PDB entry 8DJB | electron microscopy, 3.18 A resolution | chains F and H of the 8 polymer chains in the assembly

[Chain F (and H)]
Protein: Calcium-gated potassium channel MthK
From: Methanothermobacter thermautotrophicus
Notes: chain H of this document is another copy of the same molecule, construct and numbering; everything in this record applies to it too
UniProtKB: O27564 (MTHK_METTH); residues 1-336 here = UniProt positions 1-336
Sequence (336 residues; numbered 1 to 336; the number before each row is that of its first residue):
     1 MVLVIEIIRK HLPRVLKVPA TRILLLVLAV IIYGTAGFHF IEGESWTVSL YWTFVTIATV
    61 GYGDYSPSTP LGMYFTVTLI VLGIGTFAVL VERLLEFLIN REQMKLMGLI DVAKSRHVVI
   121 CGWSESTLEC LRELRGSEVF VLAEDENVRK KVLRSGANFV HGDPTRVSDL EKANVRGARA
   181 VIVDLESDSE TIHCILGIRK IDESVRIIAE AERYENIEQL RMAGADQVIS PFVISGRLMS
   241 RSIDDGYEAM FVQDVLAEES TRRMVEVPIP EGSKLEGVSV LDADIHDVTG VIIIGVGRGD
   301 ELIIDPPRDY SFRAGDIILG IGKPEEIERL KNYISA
Disordered / not traced: 1-114
Sequence notes: engineered mutation L90 (Ala in O27564)
Swiss-Prot annotation at these positions:
  - motif: T59 to D64 (Selectivity filter)
  - binding site (Ca(2+)): D184, E210, E212
  - mutagenesis: M107 (M107I: Elimination of the 26 kDa product and reduced levels of channel expression), D184 (D184N: At high calcium concentration, mean open time is short and mean closed time is long compared with wild-type)
Reported in the primary citation:
  - mutagenesis - A90L: abolished binding to lipids
  - mutagenesis - V91F: unchanged binding to TPeA

[Chain F / chain H interface]
Residue-residue contacts (5; chain F residue first):
  H161(F) - R154(H)  hydrogen bond (backbone-side chain)
  R166(F) - E125(H)  salt bridge
  R166(F) - L128(H)
  D169(F) - R154(H)  salt bridge
  K172(F) - R154(H)
Also at the interface, not in a pair above, chain H (4 interface residues in all): K150

[Summary]
The chain F/chain H interface involves 4 residues from each chain, with 1 hydrogen bond and 2 salt bridges.
Among the polar pairs are R166(F)-E125(H), D169(F)-R154(H) and H161(F)-R154(H). From the paper: A90L of chain
F abolishes binding to lipids; V91F of chain F leaves binding to TPeA unchanged.
Chain F and chain H are both Calcium-gated potassium channel MthK (Methanothermobacter thermautotrophicus);
the structure, MthK-A90L mutant in closed state with 0 Ca2+, was determined by electron microscopy together
with 8FZ7, 5BKI, 5BKJ and 5BKK from the same study.
